Entry 4NHH (X-ray diffraction, 6.50 A resolution (low resolution: residue-level contacts below are approximate; hydrogen-bond / salt-bridge calls are withheld)); this record covers chains I and D of the 12 polymer chains in the assembly.

[Chain I]
Protein: Hepatitis B virus receptor binding protein
From: Homo sapiens
UniProtKB: Q6PYX1 (Q6PYX1_HUMAN); aligned to UniProt positions 140-368 over residues 1-229 (the alignment contains insertions or deletions, so no single offset holds)
Amino-acid sequence (229 residues; each row starts with the number of its first residue):
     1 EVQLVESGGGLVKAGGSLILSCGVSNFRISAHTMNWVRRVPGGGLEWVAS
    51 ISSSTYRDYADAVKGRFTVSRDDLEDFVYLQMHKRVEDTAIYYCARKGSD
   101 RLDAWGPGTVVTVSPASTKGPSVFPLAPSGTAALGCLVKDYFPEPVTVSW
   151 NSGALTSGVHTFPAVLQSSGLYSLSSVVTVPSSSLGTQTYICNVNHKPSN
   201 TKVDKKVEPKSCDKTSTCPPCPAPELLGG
Disordered / not traced: 84, 103, 128-129, 211-229
Sequence notes: conflict Glu1 (Ser140 in Q6PYX1), Gln3 (Phe142 in Q6PYX1), Gly10 (Phe144 in Q6PYX1), 82 further conflict positions vs the reference (Q6PYX1) not listed; expression tag (5-9, 25-26, 31, 37-38, 41-42, 47, 58-62, 70-73, 77-78, 81, 85-86, 88-91, 95-96, 105-106, 108, 117-118, 175-178, 187, 197-199, 202-208, 212-214, 220-227)
Disulfides: Cys22-Cys94, Cys136-Cys192

[Chain D]
Protein: 2G12 IgG dimer heavy chain
From: Homo sapiens
Amino-acid sequence (211 residues; numbered 238 to 448; the number before each row is that of its first residue):
   238 PSVFLFPPKPKDTLMISRTPEVTCVVVDVSHEDPQVKFNWYVDGVQVHNA
   288 KTKPREQQYNSTYRVVSVLTVLHQNWLDGKEYKCKVSNKALPAPIEKTIS
   338 KAKGQPREPQVYTLPPSREEMTKNQVSLTCLVKGFYPSDIAVEWESNGQP
   388 ENNYKTTPPVLDSDGSFFLYSKLTVDKSRWQQGNVFSCSVMHEALHNHYT
   438 QKSLSLSPGKG
Disordered / not traced: 444-448
Disulfides: Cys261-Cys321, Cys367-Cys425

[Chain I / chain D interface]
Contacting residue pairs - 6 pairs, chain I then chain D:
  Pro115(I) - Asp280(D)
  Ser117(I) - Val282(D)
  Ser199(I) - His285(D)
  Asn200(I) - His285(D)
  Asn200(I) - Asn286(D)
  Thr201(I) - His285(D)
Also at the interface, not in a pair above, chain I (8 interface residues in all): Asp61, Arg85, Glu87
Also at the interface, not in a pair above, chain D (7 interface residues in all): Gly281, Asp315, Gln342

[Summary]
8 residues of chain I and 7 residues of chain D are in contact.
Chain I is Hepatitis B virus receptor binding protein and chain D is 2G12 IgG dimer heavy chain, both from
Homo sapiens; the structure, Structure of 2G12 IgG Dimer, was determined by X-ray diffraction, deposited
together with 4NHG.
